Entry 8ZRK (electron microscopy, 2.82 A resolution); this record covers chains A and N of the 5 polymer chains in the assembly.

[Chain A]
Name: Guanine nucleotide-binding protein G(s) subunit alpha isoforms short
Organism: Homo sapiens
UniProt: P63092 (GNAS2_HUMAN); residues 1-394 here = UniProt positions 1-394
Amino-acid sequence (394 residues; numbered 1 to 394; the number before each row is that of its first residue):
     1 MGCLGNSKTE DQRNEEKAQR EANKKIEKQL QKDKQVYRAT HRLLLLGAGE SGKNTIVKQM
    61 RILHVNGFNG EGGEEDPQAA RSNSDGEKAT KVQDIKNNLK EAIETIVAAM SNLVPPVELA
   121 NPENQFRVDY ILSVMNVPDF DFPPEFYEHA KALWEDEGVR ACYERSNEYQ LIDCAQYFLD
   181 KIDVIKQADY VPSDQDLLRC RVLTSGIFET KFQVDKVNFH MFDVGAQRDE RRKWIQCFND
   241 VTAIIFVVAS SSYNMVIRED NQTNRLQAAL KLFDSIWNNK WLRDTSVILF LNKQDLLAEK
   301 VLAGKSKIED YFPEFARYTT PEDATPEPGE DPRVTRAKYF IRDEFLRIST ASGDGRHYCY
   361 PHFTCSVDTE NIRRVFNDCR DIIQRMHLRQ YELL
Not modelled in the structure: 1-8, 63-203, 255-262
Sequence notes: conflict Asn54 (Ser in P63092), Ala226 (Gly in P63092), Ala268 (Glu in P63092), Lys271 (Asn in P63092), Asp274 (Lys in P63092), Lys280 (Arg in P63092), Asp284 (Thr in P63092), Thr285 (Ile in P63092), Ser366 (Ala in P63092)

[Chain N]
Name: nanobody35
Organism: synthetic construct
Notes: antibody fragment or engineered binder
Amino-acid sequence (157 residues; numbered -22 to 134; the number before each row is that of its first residue; numbers below 1 keep their minus sign (Met-22 is residue -22)):
   -22 MKYLLPTAAA GLLLLAAQPA MAMQVQLQES GGGLVQPGGS LRLSCAASGF TFSNYKMNWV
    38 RQAPGKGLEW VSDISQSGAS ISYTGSVKGR FTISRDNAKN TLYLQMNSLK PEDTAVYYCA
    98 RCPAPFTRDC FDVTSTTYAY RGQGTQVTVS SHHHHHH
Not modelled in the structure: -22 to 0, 129-134

[Interface between chain A and chain N]
Contacting residue pairs - 17 pairs, chain A then chain N:
  Arg228(A) - Thr113(N)
  Asp229(A) - Thr111(N)
  Glu230(A) - Thr111(N)  hydrogen bond
  Glu230(A) - Thr113(N)
  Glu230(A) - Tyr115(N)
  Arg232(A) - Pro100(N)
  Arg232(A) - Phe108(N)
  Thr263(A) - Glu46(N)  hydrogen bond
  Gln267(A) - Thr61(N)
  Lys271(A) - Trp47(N)
  Ser275(A) - Asp106(N)
  Ser275(A) - Cys107(N)
  Ser275(A) - Phe108(N)
  Asn278(A) - Arg105(N)
  Asn279(A) - Asp106(N)
  Tyr311(A) - Gly62(N)
  Pro313(A) - Gly62(N)
Also at the interface, not in a pair above, chain A (16 interface residues in all): Arg231, Asn264, Ile276, Asp310
Also at the interface, not in a pair above, chain N (15 interface residues in all): Ser63, Lys65, Tyr117

[In short]
The interface between chain A and chain N involves 16 residues on one side and 15 on the other; the contacts
include 2 hydrogen bonds. Polar contacts include Glu230(A)-Thr111(N) and Thr263(A)-Glu46(N).
Here chain A is Guanine nucleotide-binding protein G(s) subunit alpha isoforms short (Homo sapiens) and chain
N is nanobody35 (synthetic construct). Entry 8ZRK (Cryo-EM structure of GPR119-Gs Complex with small molecule
agonist GSK-1292263) was determined by electron microscopy.
